Entry 1KNQ (X-ray diffraction, 2.00 A resolution); this record covers chains A and B.

== Chain A (and B) ==
Name: Gluconate kinase
From: Escherichia coli
Notes: EC 2.7.1.12; chain B of this document is another copy of the same molecule, construct and numbering; everything in this record applies to it too
UniProtKB: P46859 (GNTK_ECOLI); residues 1-175 here correspond to UniProt positions 0-174 (UniProt number = residue number - 1)
Amino-acid sequence (175 residues; numbered 1 to 175; the number before each row is that of its first residue):
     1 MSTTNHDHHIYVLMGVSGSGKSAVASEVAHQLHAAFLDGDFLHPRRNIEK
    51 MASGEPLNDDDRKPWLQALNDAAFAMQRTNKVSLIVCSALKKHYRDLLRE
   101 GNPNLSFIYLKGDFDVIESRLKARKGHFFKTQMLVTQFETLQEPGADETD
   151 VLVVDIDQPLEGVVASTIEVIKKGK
Not modelled in the structure: 1-2, 174-175

== How chain A and chain B interact ==
Residue-residue contacts (32):
  Thr-3(A) with Glu-49(B)
  Glu-27(A) with His-30(B), salt bridge
  His-30(A) with Glu-27(B), salt bridge; His-30(B), hydrogen bond
  Ala-35(A) with Phe-41(B), hydrophobic
  Leu-37(A) with Phe-41(B), hydrophobic
  Phe-41(A) with Ala-35(B), hydrophobic; Ala-72(B); Ala-75(B); Met-76(B), hydrophobic; Asn-80(B)
  Leu-42(A) with Leu-42(B), hydrophobic
  Arg-45(A) with Thr-3(B); Asn-70(B), hydrogen bond; Asp-71(B), salt bridge; Phe-74(B)
  Ile-48(A) with Phe-74(B), hydrophobic; Ala-75(B), hydrophobic; Arg-78(B)
  Ala-52(A) with Arg-78(B)
  Asn-70(A) with Arg-45(B), hydrogen bond
  Asp-71(A) with Arg-45(B), salt bridge
  Ala-72(A) with Phe-41(B)
  Phe-74(A) with Arg-45(B); Ile-48(B), hydrophobic
  Ala-75(A) with Phe-41(B); Ile-48(B), hydrophobic
  Met-76(A) with Phe-41(B), hydrophobic
  Arg-78(A) with Ile-48(B); Ala-52(B)
  Asn-80(A) with Phe-41(B)
  Lys-81(A) with Arg-124(B)
Interface residues without a listed pair, chain A (23 interface residues in all): Phe-36, Asp-40, Glu-49, Glu-100
Interface residues without a listed pair, chain B (22 interface residues in all): Phe-36, Leu-37, Asp-40

== Summary ==
The interface between chain A and chain B involves 23 residues on one side and 22 on the other, with 3
hydrogen bonds and 4 salt bridges. Among the polar pairs are Glu-27(A)/His-30(B), Arg-45(A)/Asp-71(B) and
His-30(A)/His-30(B).
Chain A and chain B are both Gluconate kinase (Escherichia coli); the structure, Crystal structure of
gluconate kinase, was determined by X-ray diffraction (same publication as 1KO1, 1KO4, 1KO8 and 1KOF).
